PDB entry 8Q6P | electron microscopy, 3.53 A resolution | chains 3 and L of the 7 polymer chains in the assembly

== Chain 3 ==
Molecule: Maternal DNA replication licensing factor mcm3
From: Xenopus laevis
Notes: EC 3.6.4.12
UniProt: P49739 (MCM3M_XENLA); numbering as in UniProt (aligned over 1-807)
Amino-acid sequence (807 residues; row label = number of the first residue in the row):
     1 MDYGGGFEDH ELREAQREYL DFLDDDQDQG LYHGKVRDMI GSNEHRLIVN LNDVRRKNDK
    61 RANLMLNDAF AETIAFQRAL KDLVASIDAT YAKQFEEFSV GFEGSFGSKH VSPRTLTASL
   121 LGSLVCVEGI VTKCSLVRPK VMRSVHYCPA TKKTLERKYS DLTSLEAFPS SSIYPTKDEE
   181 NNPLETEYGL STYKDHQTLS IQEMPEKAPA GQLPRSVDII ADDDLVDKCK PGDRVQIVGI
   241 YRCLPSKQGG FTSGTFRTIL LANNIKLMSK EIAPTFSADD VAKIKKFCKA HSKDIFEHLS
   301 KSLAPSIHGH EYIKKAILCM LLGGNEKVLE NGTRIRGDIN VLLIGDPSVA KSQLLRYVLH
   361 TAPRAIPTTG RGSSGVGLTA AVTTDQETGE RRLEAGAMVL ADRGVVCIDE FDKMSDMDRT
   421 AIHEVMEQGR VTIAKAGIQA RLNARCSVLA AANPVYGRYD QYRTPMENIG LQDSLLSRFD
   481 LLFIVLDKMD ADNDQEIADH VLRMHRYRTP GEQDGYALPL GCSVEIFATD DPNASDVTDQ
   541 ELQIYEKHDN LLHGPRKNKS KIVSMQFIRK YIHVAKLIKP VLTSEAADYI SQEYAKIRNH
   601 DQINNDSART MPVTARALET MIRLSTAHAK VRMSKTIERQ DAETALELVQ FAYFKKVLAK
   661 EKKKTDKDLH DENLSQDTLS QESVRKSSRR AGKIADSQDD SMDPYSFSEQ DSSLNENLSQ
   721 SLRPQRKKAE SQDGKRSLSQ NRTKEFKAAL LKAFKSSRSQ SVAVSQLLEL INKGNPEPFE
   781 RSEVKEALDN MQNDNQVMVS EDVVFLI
Not modelled in the structure: 1-270, 523-540, 659-807
Small-molecule neighbours:
  - ATP (adenosine-5'-triphosphate), molecule 1: Ser306, Ile307, His308, Pro347, Ser348, Val349, Ala350, Lys351, Ser352, Gln353, Asp409, Asn453, Ile497, Val501
  - ATP, molecule 2: Glu427, Arg478, Ala615, Arg616, Glu619

== Chain L ==
Molecule: Protein downstream neighbor of son homolog
From: Xenopus laevis
UniProt: Q5U4U4 (DONS_XENLA); numbering as in UniProt (aligned over 1-579)
Amino-acid sequence (579 residues; each row starts with the number of its first residue):
     1 MAELLPGYSP SFKKPSEILR LSRRRSRSEA SKTGLSPFSP GDVIKRVPGL RPFSPGPNKG
    61 AGVKRRNPFA SLENTVCSPV KRRAETVAEY GAASLEPRAL SAVRPSCLGQ DSPEPPQFNS
   121 VEDVIWGDPL AADADPLVKT ESPEKPAPAC EIPKGSVTFP ADWSLKTRLL FTSSHSFSWA
   181 DHLKAQEEAQ GLVMQCRATA VNLPHSIQEP KLSTDLRCAF QQSLVHWIHP SLPWVQLFPR
   241 IGVDRKMAGK NTPWSQDESL QQVLMSEWAL SFTSLYNLLK AKLCPYFYVC TYQFTVLFRA
   301 AGLAGSDVIT AVMSPTTRGL REAMKNEGIT FSQPLVEDDT GKKQKKPEAA SQGDINPEKE
   361 NGTAEADEAS DESDEDESFS WLEEMGVEDK IKKPDSISIK LRKEKNEVKL DHKPESVVLV
   421 KGTNTFTLLN FLINCKSIVA AAGLQAGLPP TLLSPVAFRG ATMHALKARS VNVKTRVNSG
   481 YKDQFSLEIT GPIMPHSLHS LTMLLQSAQR GSFSAGLYTH EPTAVFNTPI HSQAVKEISA
   541 DLQNCGLHPC TVEQLTQVNE LGKLSLRHLE MTDYRYTWK
Not modelled in the structure: 1-377, 395-579
What the authors report for this chain:
  - mutagenesis - D374A/E377A/W381A/S437A: abolished growth
  - mutagenesis - W234L/M463T: decreased binding to homodimerization

== Chain 3 / chain L interface ==
Contacting residue pairs (16):
  Ala273(3) with Lys392(L)
  Pro274(3) with Lys392(L)
  Phe276(3) with Ile391(L), hydrophobic; Lys392(L), hydrogen bond (backbone-backbone); Pro394(L)
  Ala278(3) with Ser378(L)
  Val281(3) with Ser378(L); Phe379(L), hydrophobic; Leu382(L), hydrophobic
  Lys289(3) with Trp381(L)
  Leu577(3) with Val387(L), hydrophobic; Lys390(L), hydrogen bond (backbone-side chain); Ile391(L), hydrophobic
  Ile578(3) with Met385(L), hydrophobic; Val387(L), hydrophobic
  Met633(3) with Met385(L)
Other interface residues (no listed pair), chain 3 (15 interface residues in all): Thr275, Ser277, Ile284, Lys285, Cys288, Lys635
Other interface residues (no listed pair), chain L (11 interface residues in all): Lys393
The authors on this interface:
  - specific contacts: Lys285(3)-Trp381(L)

== Summary ==
15 residues of chain 3 face 11 of chain L across their interface; the contacts include 2 hydrogen bonds. Polar
pairs include Leu577(3)-Lys390(L) and Phe276(3)-Lys392(L). The paper describes a contact between Lys285(3) and
Trp381(L). Bound to chain 3: ATP. The paper reports that D374A/E377A/W381A/S437A of chain L abolish growth;
W234L/M463T of chain L reduce binding to homodimerization.
Chain 3 is Maternal DNA replication licensing factor mcm3 and chain L is Protein downstream neighbor of son
homolog, both from Xenopus laevis; the structure, X. laevis CMG dimer bound to dimeric DONSON - MCM ATPase,
was determined by electron microscopy together with 8Q6O from the same study.
